PDB entry 5J2Q | X-ray diffraction, 2.79 A resolution | chains A and B of the 4 polymer chains in the assembly

# Chain A
Name: HIV-1 reverse transcriptase p66 subunit
From: HIV-1 M:B_HXB2R
Notes: EC 2.7.7.-
UniProtKB: P04585 (POL_HV1H2); residues 1-560 here correspond to UniProt positions 588-1147 (UniProt number = residue number + 587)
Chain sequence (560 residues; row label = number of the first residue in the row):
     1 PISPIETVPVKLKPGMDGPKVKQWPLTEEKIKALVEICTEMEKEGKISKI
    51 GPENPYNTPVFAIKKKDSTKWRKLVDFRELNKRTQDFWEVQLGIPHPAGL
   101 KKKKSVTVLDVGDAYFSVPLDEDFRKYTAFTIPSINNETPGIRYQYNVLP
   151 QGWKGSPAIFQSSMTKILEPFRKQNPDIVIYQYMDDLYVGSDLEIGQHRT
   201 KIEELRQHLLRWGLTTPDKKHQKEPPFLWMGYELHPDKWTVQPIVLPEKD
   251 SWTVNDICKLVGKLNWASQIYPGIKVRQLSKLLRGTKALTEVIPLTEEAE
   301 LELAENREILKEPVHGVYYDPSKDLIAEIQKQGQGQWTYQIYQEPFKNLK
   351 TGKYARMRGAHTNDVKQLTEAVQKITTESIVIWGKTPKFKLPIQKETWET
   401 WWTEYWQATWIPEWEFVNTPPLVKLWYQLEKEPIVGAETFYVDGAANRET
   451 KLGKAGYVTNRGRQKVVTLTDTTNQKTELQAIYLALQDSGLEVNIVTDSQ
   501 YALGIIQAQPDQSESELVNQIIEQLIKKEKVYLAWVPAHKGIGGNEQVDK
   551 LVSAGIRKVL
Unresolved in the structure: 132-142, 559-560
Sequence notes: engineered mutation C258 (Gln845 in P04585), S280 (Cys867 in P04585)
Metal / ion sites: Mg2+: D443, E478, D498
Curated features (UniProtKB/Swiss-Prot):
  - region: F227 to H235 (RT 'primer grip')
  - motif: W398 to W414 (Tryptophan repeat motif)
  - binding site (Mg(2+)): D110, D185, D186, D443, E478, D498, D549
  - site: W401 (Essential for RT p66/p51 heterodimerization), W414 (Essential for RT p66/p51 heterodimerization), F440, Y441 (Cleavage), L560 (Cleavage)
From the paper describing this entry:
  - binding site for the 22-nt DNA strand: G152

# Chain B
Name: HIV-1 reverse transcriptase p51 domain
From: HIV-1 M:B_HXB2R
Notes: EC 2.7.7.-
UniProtKB: P04585 (POL_HV1H2); residues 1-440 here correspond to UniProt positions 588-1027 (UniProt number = residue number + 587)
Chain sequence (440 residues; numbered 1 to 440; the number before each row is that of its first residue):
     1 PISPIETVPVKLKPGMDGPKVKQWPLTEEKIKALVEICTEMEKEGKISKI
    51 GPENPYNTPVFAIKKKDSTKWRKLVDFRELNKRTQDFWEVQLGIPHPAGL
   101 KKKKSVTVLDVGDAYFSVPLDEDFRKYTAFTIPSINNETPGIRYQYNVLP
   151 QGWKGSPAIFQSSMTKILEPFRKQNPDIVIYQYMDDLYVGSDLEIGQHRT
   201 KIEELRQHLLRWGLTTPDKKHQKEPPFLWMGYELHPDKWTVQPIVLPEKD
   251 SWTVNDIQKLVGKLNWASQIYPGIKVRQLSKLLRGTKALTEVIPLTEEAE
   301 LELAENREILKEPVHGVYYDPSKDLIAEIQKQGQGQWTYQIYQEPFKNLK
   351 TGKYARMRGAHTNDVKQLTEAVQKITTESIVIWGKTPKFKLPIQKETWET
   401 WWTEYWQATWIPEWEFVNTPPLVKLWYQLEKEPIVGAETF
Unresolved in the structure: 1-3, 87-94, 214-232, 431-440
Sequence notes: engineered mutation S280 (Cys867 in P04585)
Curated features (UniProtKB/Swiss-Prot):
  - region: F227 to H235 (RT 'primer grip')
  - motif: W398 to W414 (Tryptophan repeat motif)
  - binding site (Mg(2+)): D110, D185, D186
  - site: W401 (Essential for RT p66/p51 heterodimerization), W414 (Essential for RT p66/p51 heterodimerization), F440 (Cleavage)

# How chain A and chain B interact
Contacting residue pairs (129; chain A residue first):
  V8(A) with E53(B)
  P9(A) with E53(B)
  Q85(A) with E53(B), hydrogen bond (side chain-backbone)
  D86(A) with K20(B), salt bridge; P55(B)
  F87(A) with P52(B); E53(B)
  W88(A) with K20(B); V21(B); K22(B); P52(B), hydrogen bond (backbone-backbone); N54(B); P55(B); N57(B); T131(B); R143(B)
  V90(A) with P140(B); G141(B), hydrogen bond (backbone-backbone); R143(B)
  L92(A) with P133(B), hydrophobic; N137(B)
  G93(A) with N137(B), hydrogen bond (backbone-side chain)
  I94(A) with N137(B)
  P95(A) with N136(B); N137(B)
  H96(A) with N136(B), hydrogen bond (backbone-side chain)
  G99(A) with N136(B)
  L100(A) with N136(B)
  A158(A) with P52(B)
  Q161(A) with P140(B)
  S162(A) with P52(B)
  T165(A) with P140(B); I142(B)
  R172(A) with T139(B)
  K173(A) with T39(B)
  V179(A) with E138(B)
  I180(A) with E138(B)
  Y181(A) with N136(B), hydrogen bond; E138(B)
  Q182(A) with E138(B), hydrogen bond (backbone-backbone); P140(B)
  R358(A) with Q394(B), hydrogen bond; E396(B), salt bridge
  E370(A) with Q394(B)
  Q373(A) with Q394(B), hydrogen bond; E396(B); T397(B), hydrogen bond; W401(B)
  T376(A) with T400(B); W401(B)
  T377(A) with P25(B); T400(B), hydrogen bond
  I380(A) with L26(B); T27(B)
  V381(A) with P25(B), hydrophobic; I135(B); N136(B), hydrogen bond (backbone-backbone); N137(B)
  I382(A) with I135(B); N136(B)
  W383(A) with I135(B)
  G384(A) with T27(B); E28(B), hydrogen bond (backbone-backbone); I135(B)
  E399(A) with A360(B)
  W402(A) with K331(B), hydrogen bond (backbone-side chain); T362(B); D364(B)
  T403(A) with Q334(B)
  E404(A) with K424(B)
  Y405(A) with K331(B), hydrogen bond (backbone-side chain)
  W406(A) with K331(B); T419(B); K424(B)
  Q407(A) with K331(B), hydrogen bond (backbone-side chain); P392(B); I393(B); Q394(B); V417(B); N418(B)
  A408(A) with W337(B), hydrophobic; D364(B); P392(B), hydrogen bond (backbone-backbone); I393(B)
  T409(A) with D364(B), hydrogen bond (backbone-side chain)
  W410(A) with T362(B); N363(B); V365(B), hydrophobic; W401(B); Y405(B)
  P412(A) with W401(B)
  P433(A) with N255(B); L289(B), hydrophobic; T290(B)
  I434(A) with T290(B)
  V435(A) with T290(B)
  T439(A) with K287(B); A288(B); L289(B), hydrogen bond (side chain-backbone)
  Y441(A) with Q258(B), hydrogen bond; T286(B); K287(B), hydrogen bond (side chain-backbone); L289(B)
  V458(A) with T286(B)
  T459(A) with T286(B)
  N460(A) with T286(B); K287(B); A288(B)
  N494(A) with L289(B)
  V496(A) with Q258(B); L289(B), hydrophobic
  Q500(A) with L422(B)
  G504(A) with P421(B)
  Q507(A) with P421(B)
  Y532(A) with N255(B), hydrogen bond; L289(B), hydrophobic
  W535(A) with W426(B), hydrophobic
  V536(A) with Q258(B)
  P537(A) with G262(B); N265(B)
  K540(A) with N265(B)
  I542(A) with V261(B), hydrophobic; L283(B), hydrophobic
  G543(A) with Q258(B), hydrogen bond (backbone-side chain); L283(B); G285(B)
  G544(A) with G285(B), hydrogen bond (backbone-backbone)
  Q547(A) with G285(B); T286(B)
Interface residues without a listed pair, chain A (72 interface residues in all): Q91, K101, I159, L503, A534
Interface residues without a listed pair, chain B (64 interface residues in all): G51, V254, K259, L368, P420

# In short
The interface between chain A and chain B involves 72 residues on one side and 64 on the other, with 24
hydrogen bonds and 2 salt bridges. Polar pairs include D86(A)-K20(B), R358(A)-E396(B) and Q85(A)-E53(B). From
the paper: a binding site for the 22-nt DNA strand at G152(A).
Here chain A is HIV-1 reverse transcriptase p66 subunit and chain B is HIV-1 reverse transcriptase p51 domain,
both from HIV-1 M:B_HXB2R. Entry 5J2Q (HIV-1 reverse transcriptase in complex with DNA that has incorporated a
mismatched EFdA-MP at the N-(pre-translocation) ...) was determined by X-ray diffraction together with 5J2M,
5J2N and 5J2P from the same study.
